7VPZ - chains M and O of the 11 polymer chains in the assembly; structure by electron microscopy, 4.14 A resolution (low resolution: residue-level contacts below are approximate; hydrogen-bond / salt-bridge calls are withheld).

Chain M:
Protein: Putative metal uptake regulation protein
Source organism: Streptomyces coelicolor A3(2)
UniProt: Q9L2H5 (Q9L2H5_STRCO); residues 1-139 here = UniProt positions 1-139
Chain sequence (159 residues; numbered -19 to 139; the number before each row is that of its first residue; numbers below 1 keep their minus sign (Met-19 is residue -19)):
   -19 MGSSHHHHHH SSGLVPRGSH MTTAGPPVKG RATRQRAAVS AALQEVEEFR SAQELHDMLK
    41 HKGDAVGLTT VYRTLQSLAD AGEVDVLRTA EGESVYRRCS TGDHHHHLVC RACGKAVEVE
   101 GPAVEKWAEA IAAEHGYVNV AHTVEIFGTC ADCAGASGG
Not modelled in the structure: -19 to 5, 137-139
Construct notes: initiating methionine (-19); expression tag (-18 to 0)
Bound ions: Zn2+ site 1: Cys79, His85, His87; Zn2+ site 2: His84, His86, Glu105, His122; Zn2+ site 3: Cys90, Cys93, Cys130, Cys133
From the paper describing this entry:
  - mutagenesis - R11A, D37A/H41A, R53A: decreased binding to the 84-nt DNA strand (chain O)

Chain O:
Molecule: 84-nt DNA strand
Sequence (84 nucleotides; row label = number of the first residue in the row):
     1 CAAGGCACAT GACAACGGTG TTCAGTGCCG CGTTGCCCGA TACCCCCTAC CCGTAGTTGA
    61 CTGGCATCCG GGCGCCGGGT CGCC

Interface between chain M and chain O:
Contacting residue pairs (10; chain M residue first):
  Arg11(M) with DG30(O)
  Ala12(M) with DG30(O)
  Arg14(M) with DC28(O); DC29(O)
  Gln33(M) with DG18(O); DT19(O)
  Thr49(M) with DT21(O)
  Tyr52(M) with DT19(O)
  Arg53(M) with DT22(O)
  Glu73(M) with DT19(O)
Interface residues without a listed pair, chain O (8 interface residues in all): DG20

Overview:
The chain M/chain O interface involves 8 residues from each chain. Cys79(M), His85(M) and His87(M) coordinate
Zn2+ site 1. His84(M), His86(M), Glu105(M) and His122(M) coordinate Zn2+ site 2. From the paper: R11A,
D37A/H41A and R53A of chain M reduce binding to the 84-nt DNA strand (chain O).
Chain M is Putative metal uptake regulation protein (Streptomyces coelicolor A3(2)) and chain O is an 84-nt
DNA strand; the structure, Cryo-EM structure of Streptomyces coelicolor transcription initial complex with one
Zur dimer, was determined by electron microscopy together with 7VO0, 7VO9, 7VPD, 7X74, 7X75 and 7X76 from the
same study.
